9J4T - chains A and D of the 5 polymer chains in the assembly; structure by X-ray diffraction, 2.04 A resolution.

# Chain A
Molecule: HLA class I histocompatibility antigen, B alpha chain
Organism: Homo sapiens
UniProtKB: P01889 (HLAB_HUMAN); residues 1-275 here correspond to UniProt positions 25-299 (UniProt number = residue number + 24)
Sequence (276 residues; row label = number of the first residue in the row; numbering starts at 0):
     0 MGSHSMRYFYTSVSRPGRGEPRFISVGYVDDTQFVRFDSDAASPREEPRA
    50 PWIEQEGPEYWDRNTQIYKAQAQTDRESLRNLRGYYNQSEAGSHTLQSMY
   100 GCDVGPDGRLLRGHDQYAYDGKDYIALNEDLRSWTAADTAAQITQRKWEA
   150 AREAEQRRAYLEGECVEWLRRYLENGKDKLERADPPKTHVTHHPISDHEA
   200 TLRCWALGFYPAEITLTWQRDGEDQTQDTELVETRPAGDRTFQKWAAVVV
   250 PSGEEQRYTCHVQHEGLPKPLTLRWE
Unresolved in the structure: 0-1, 275
Construct notes: initiating methionine (0)
UniProt features mapped onto this chain:
  - region: Glu275 (Connecting peptide)
  - motif: Ser77 to Gly83 (Bw6 motif)
  - binding site (a peptide antigen): Asn63, Tyr84, Thr143, Lys146, Glu152, Tyr159, Tyr171
  - glycosylation: Asn86 (N-linked (GlcNAc...) asparagine)
Disulfide bonds: Cys101-Cys164, Cys203-Cys259

# Chain D
Molecule: SPR epitope specific TCR CLB1 ALPHA
Organism: Homo sapiens
Sequence (205 residues; row label = number of the first residue in the row; numbering starts at 0):
     0 MSQQGEEDPQALSIQEGENATMNCSYKTSINNLQWYRQNSGRGLVHLILI
    50 RSNEREKHSGRLRVTLDTSKKSSSLLITASRAADTASYFCATDAGPEKLV
   100 FGKGTKLTVNPNIQNPDPAVYQLRDSKSSDKSVCLFTDFDSQTNVSQSKD
   150 SDVYITDKCVLDMRSMDFKSNSAVAWSNKSDFACANAFNNSIIPEDTFFP
   200 SPESS
Unresolved in the structure: 0-7, 40-41, 202-204
Disulfide bonds: Cys23-Cys89, Cys133-Cys183

# Interface between chain A and chain D
Pairs across the interface (7; chain A residue first):
  Arg62(A) with Asn30(D), hydrogen bond
  Gln65(A) with Gly94(D); Pro95(D)
  Ala69(A) with Pro95(D), hydrophobic; Glu96(D)
  Gln155(A) with Arg50(D), hydrogen bond
  Ala158(A) with Asn52(D)
Also at the interface, not in a pair above, chain A (7 interface residues in all): Ile66, Gln72
The authors on this interface:
  - interface residues, chain D: Arg50(D)

# Overview
7 residues of chain A face 6 of chain D across their interface, with 2 hydrogen bonds. Polar contacts include
Arg62(A)-Asn30(D) and Gln155(A)-Arg50(D). UniProt lists 7 peptide antigen-binding residues on chain A. The
paper reports the interface residue Arg50(D).
Here chain A is HLA class I histocompatibility antigen, B alpha chain and chain D is SPR epitope specific TCR
CLB1 ALPHA, both from Homo sapiens. Entry 9J4T (Structural basis for recognition of SARS-CoV-2 conserved
nucleocapside epitopes by dominant T cell receptors) was determined by X-ray diffraction (same publication as
9WBD, 9J4U and 9J4V).
